PDB entry 6UU4 | X-ray diffraction, 4.30 A resolution (low resolution: residue-level contacts below are approximate; hydrogen-bond / salt-bridge calls are withheld) | chains CCC and FFF of the 9 polymer chains in the assembly

[Chain CCC]
Molecule: DNA-directed RNA polymerase subunit beta
Source organism: Escherichia coli
Notes: EC 2.7.7.6
UniProtKB: P0A8V4 (RPOB_ECO57); numbering as in UniProt (aligned over 1-1342)
Chain sequence (1342 residues; numbered 1 to 1342; the number before each row is that of its first residue):
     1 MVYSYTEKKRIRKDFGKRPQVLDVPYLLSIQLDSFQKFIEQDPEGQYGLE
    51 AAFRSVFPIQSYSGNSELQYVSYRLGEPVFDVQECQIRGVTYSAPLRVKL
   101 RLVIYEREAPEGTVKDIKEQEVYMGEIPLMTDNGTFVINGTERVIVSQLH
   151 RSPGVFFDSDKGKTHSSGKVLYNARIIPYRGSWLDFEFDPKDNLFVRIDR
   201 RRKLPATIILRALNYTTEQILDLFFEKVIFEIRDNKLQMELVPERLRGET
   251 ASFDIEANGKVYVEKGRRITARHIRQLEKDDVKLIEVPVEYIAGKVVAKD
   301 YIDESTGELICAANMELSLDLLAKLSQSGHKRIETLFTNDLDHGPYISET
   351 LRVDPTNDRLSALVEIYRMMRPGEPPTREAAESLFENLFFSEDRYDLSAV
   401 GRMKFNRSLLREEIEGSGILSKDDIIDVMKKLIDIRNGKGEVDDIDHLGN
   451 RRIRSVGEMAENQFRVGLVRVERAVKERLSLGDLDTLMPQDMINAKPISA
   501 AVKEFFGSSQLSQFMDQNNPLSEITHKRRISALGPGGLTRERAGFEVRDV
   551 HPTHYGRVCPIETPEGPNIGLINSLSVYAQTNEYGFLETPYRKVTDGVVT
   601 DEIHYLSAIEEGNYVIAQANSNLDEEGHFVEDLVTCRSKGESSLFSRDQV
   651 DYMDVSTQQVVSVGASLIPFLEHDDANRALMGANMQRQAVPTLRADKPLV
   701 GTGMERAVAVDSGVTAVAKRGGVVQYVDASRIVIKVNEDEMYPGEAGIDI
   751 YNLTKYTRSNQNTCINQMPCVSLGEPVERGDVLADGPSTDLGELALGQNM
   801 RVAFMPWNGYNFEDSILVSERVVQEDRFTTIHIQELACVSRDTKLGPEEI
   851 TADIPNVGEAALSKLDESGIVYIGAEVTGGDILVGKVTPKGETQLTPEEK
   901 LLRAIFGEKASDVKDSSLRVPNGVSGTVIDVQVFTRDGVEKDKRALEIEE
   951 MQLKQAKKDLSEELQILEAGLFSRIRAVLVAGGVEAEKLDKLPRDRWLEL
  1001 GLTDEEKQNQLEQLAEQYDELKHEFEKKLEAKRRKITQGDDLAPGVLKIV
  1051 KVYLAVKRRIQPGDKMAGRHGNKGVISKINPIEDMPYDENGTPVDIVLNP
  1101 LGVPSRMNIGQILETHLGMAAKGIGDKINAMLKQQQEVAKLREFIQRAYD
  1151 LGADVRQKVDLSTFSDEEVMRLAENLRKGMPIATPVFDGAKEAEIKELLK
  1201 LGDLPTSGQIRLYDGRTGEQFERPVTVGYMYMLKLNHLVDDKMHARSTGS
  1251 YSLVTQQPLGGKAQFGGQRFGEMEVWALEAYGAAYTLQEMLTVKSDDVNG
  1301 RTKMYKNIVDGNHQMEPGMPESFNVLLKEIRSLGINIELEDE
Unresolved in the structure: 1-2
Ligand contacts: GTP: Glu565, Glu813, Ser1105, Arg1106
UniProt features mapped onto this chain:
  - modified residue (N6-acetyllysine): Lys1022, Lys1200

[Chain FFF]
Molecule: RNA polymerase sigma factor RpoS
Source organism: Escherichia coli (strain K12)
UniProtKB: P13445 (RPOS_ECOLI); residues 1-328 here = UniProt positions 1-328
Chain sequence (336 residues; each row starts with the number of its first residue):
     1 MGQNTLKVHDLNEDAEFDENGVEVFDEKALVEEEPSDNDLAEEELLSQGA
    51 TQRVLDATQLYLGEIGYSPLLTAEEEVYFARRALRGDVASRRRMIESNLR
   101 LVVKIARRYGNRGLALLDLIEEGNLGLIRAVEKFDPERGFRFSTYATWWI
   151 RQTIERAIMNQTRTIRLPIHIVKELNVYLRTARELSHKLDHEPSAEEIAE
   201 QLDKPVDDVSRMLRLNERITSVDTPLGGDSEKALLDILADEKENGPEDTT
   251 QDDDMKQSIVKWLFELNAKQREVLARRFGLLGYEAATLEDVGREIGLTRE
   301 RVRQIQVEGLRRLREILQTQGLNIEALFLEHHHHHH
Unresolved in the structure: 1-52, 330-336
Construct notes: conflict Gly2 (Ser in P13445), Glu33 (Gln in P13445); expression tag (329-336)
UniProt features mapped onto this chain:
  - DNA-binding region: Leu288 to Val307 (H-T-H motif)
  - region: Asp56 to Ala89 (Sigma-70 factor domain-1)
  - motif: Asp118 to Glu121 (Interaction with polymerase core subunit RpoC)
  - mutagenesis: Lys173 (K173E: Eliminates RpoS proteolysis. Lack of interaction with RssB), Glu174 (E174T: 2-fold increase in RpoS half-life. Does not affect interaction with RssB), Val177 (V177K: 3-fold increase in RpoS half-life), Tyr178 (Y178L: Does not affect RpoS half-life)

[Interface between chain CCC and chain FFF]
Residue-residue contacts (71):
  Arg97(CCC) with Asp190(FFF)
  Val122(CCC) with His187(FFF)
  Tyr123(CCC) with Ser186(FFF); His187(FFF); Asp190(FFF)
  Glu126(CCC) with His191(FFF)
  Pro372(CCC) with Val54(FFF)
  Gly373(CCC) with Val54(FFF)
  Pro375(CCC) with Tyr67(FFF)
  Glu477(CCC) with Arg108(FFF)
  Gln490(CCC) with His187(FFF); Lys188(FFF)
  Ile493(CCC) with His187(FFF)
  Arg540(CCC) with Asp229(FFF)
  Asp842(CCC) with Arg211(FFF); Arg214(FFF)
  Asn856(CCC) with Leu327(FFF); Phe328(FFF); Leu329(FFF)
  Gly858(CCC) with Phe328(FFF)
  Thr896(CCC) with Met255(FFF)
  Pro897(CCC) with Gly279(FFF); Leu280(FFF)
  Glu898(CCC) with Lys256(FFF); Ile259(FFF); Leu280(FFF)
  Lys900(CCC) with Arg277(FFF); Phe278(FFF); Gly279(FFF); Ala285(FFF); Ala286(FFF)
  Leu901(CCC) with Ile259(FFF); Leu274(FFF); Phe278(FFF); Leu280(FFF)
  Leu902(CCC) with Ile259(FFF)
  Ala904(CCC) with Phe278(FFF); Leu310(FFF)
  Ile905(CCC) with Leu274(FFF); Leu310(FFF); Leu313(FFF)
  Phe906(CCC) with Leu317(FFF)
  Arg936(CCC) with Ala195(FFF); Ser210(FFF)
  Asp937(CCC) with Glu196(FFF)
  Pro1044(CCC) with Arg214(FFF); Glu217(FFF)
  Thr1248(CCC) with Pro246(FFF); Glu247(FFF)
  Ser1250(CCC) with Ala239(FFF)
  Tyr1251(CCC) with Ala239(FFF); Asp240(FFF)
  Ser1252(CCC) with Leu238(FFF)
  Leu1253(CCC) with Leu238(FFF)
  Val1254(CCC) with Leu235(FFF)
  Gln1256(CCC) with Asp240(FFF); Glu243(FFF)
  Leu1259(CCC) with Ile237(FFF); Leu238(FFF); Ala239(FFF)
  Gly1260(CCC) with Asp236(FFF)
  Gln1264(CCC) with Ile237(FFF)
  Val1298(CCC) with Glu243(FFF)
  Arg1301(CCC) with Glu243(FFF); Pro246(FFF)
  Thr1302(CCC) with Pro246(FFF)
  Tyr1305(CCC) with Pro246(FFF); Glu247(FFF); Thr250(FFF)
  Lys1306(CCC) with Thr250(FFF); Asp253(FFF)
Other interface residues (no listed pair), chain CCC (52 interface residues in all): Tyr62, Pro95, Glu374, Arg470, Asp491, Asn494, Lys496, Glu899, Asp1041, Gly1045, Gly1249
Other interface residues (no listed pair), chain FFF (56 interface residues in all): Gln59, Lys104, Asn111, Leu179, Arg183, Glu184, Glu192, Ser194, Gly245, Thr249, Trp262, Leu263, Ala275, Arg314

[Summary]
The interface between chain CCC and chain FFF involves 52 residues on one side and 56 on the other. Ligands of
chain CCC: GTP. UniProt lists 4 mutagenesis sites on chain FFF.
Here chain CCC is DNA-directed RNA polymerase subunit beta (Escherichia coli) and chain FFF is RNA polymerase
sigma factor RpoS (Escherichia coli (strain K12)). Entry 6UU4 (E. coli sigma-S transcription initiation
complex with a 3-nt RNA ("old" crystal soaked with GTP and ...) was determined by X-ray diffraction together
with 6UTV, 6UTW, 6UTX, 6UTY, 6UTZ, 6UU0 and 11 further entries from the same study.
